PDB entry 2A4R | X-ray diffraction, 2.40 A resolution | chains A and C of the 4 polymer chains in the assembly

# Chain A (and C)
Molecule: NS3 protease/helicase
Organism: Hepatitis C virus
Notes: fragment: protease domain, residues 1-181; chain C of this document is another copy of the same molecule, construct and numbering; everything in this record applies to it too
UniProtKB: Q91RS4 (Q91RS4_9HEPC); numbering as in UniProt (aligned over 1-181)
Chain sequence (200 residues; numbered -10 to 189; the number before each row is that of its first residue; numbers below 1 keep their minus sign (Met-10 is residue -10)):
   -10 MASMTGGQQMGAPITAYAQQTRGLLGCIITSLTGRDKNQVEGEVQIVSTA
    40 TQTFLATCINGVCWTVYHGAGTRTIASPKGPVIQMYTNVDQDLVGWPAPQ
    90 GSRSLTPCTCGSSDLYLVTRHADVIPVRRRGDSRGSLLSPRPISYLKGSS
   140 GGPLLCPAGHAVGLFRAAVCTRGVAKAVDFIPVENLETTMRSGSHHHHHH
Unresolved in the structure: -10 to 0, 182-189 (chain C: -10 to 28, 180-189)
Construct notes: cloning artifact (-10 to 0, 182-183); expression tag (184-189)

# Chain A / chain C interface
Residue-residue contacts - 20 pairs, chain A then chain C:
  Ala1(A) - Tyr105(C)
  Pro2(A) - Tyr105(C)
  Pro2(A) - Val113(C)
  Pro2(A) - Leu144(C)  hydrophobic
  Pro2(A) - Cys145(C)
  Pro2(A) - Pro146(C)
  Pro2(A) - Gly148(C)
  Ile3(A) - Pro146(C)  hydrogen bond (backbone-backbone)
  Ile3(A) - Ala147(C)
  Ile3(A) - Gly148(C)  hydrogen bond (backbone-backbone)
  Tyr105(A) - Cys99(C)
  Tyr105(A) - Pro146(C)
  Tyr105(A) - Ala147(C)  hydrophobic
  Val113(A) - Ala147(C)  hydrophobic
  Val113(A) - His149(C)  hydrogen bond (backbone-side chain)
  Pro115(A) - Thr98(C)
  Pro115(A) - Cys99(C)  hydrophobic
  Leu127(A) - Thr98(C)
  Leu127(A) - Cys99(C)  hydrophobic
  Ser128(A) - Thr98(C)  hydrogen bond
Interface residues without a listed pair, chain A (9 interface residues in all): Thr4
Interface residues without a listed pair, chain C (11 interface residues in all): Ser101

# Summary
9 residues of chain A and 11 residues of chain C are in contact; the contacts include 4 hydrogen bonds. Among
the polar pairs are Val113(A)-His149(C), Ser128(A)-Thr98(C) and Ile3(A)-Pro146(C).
Both chains are NS3 protease/helicase (Hepatitis C virus). Entry 2A4R (HCV NS3 Protease Domain with a
Ketoamide Inhibitor Covalently bound) was determined by X-ray diffraction.
